9IM6 - chains A and B; structure by electron microscopy, 3.21 A resolution.

== Chain A ==
Name: Importin-5
Source organism: Homo sapiens
Reference sequence: O00410 (IPO5_HUMAN); residues 19-1115 here correspond to UniProt positions 1-1097 (UniProt number = residue number - 18)
Sequence (1118 residues; numbered -2 to 1115; the number before each row is that of its first residue; numbers below 1 keep their minus sign (Met-2 is residue -2)):
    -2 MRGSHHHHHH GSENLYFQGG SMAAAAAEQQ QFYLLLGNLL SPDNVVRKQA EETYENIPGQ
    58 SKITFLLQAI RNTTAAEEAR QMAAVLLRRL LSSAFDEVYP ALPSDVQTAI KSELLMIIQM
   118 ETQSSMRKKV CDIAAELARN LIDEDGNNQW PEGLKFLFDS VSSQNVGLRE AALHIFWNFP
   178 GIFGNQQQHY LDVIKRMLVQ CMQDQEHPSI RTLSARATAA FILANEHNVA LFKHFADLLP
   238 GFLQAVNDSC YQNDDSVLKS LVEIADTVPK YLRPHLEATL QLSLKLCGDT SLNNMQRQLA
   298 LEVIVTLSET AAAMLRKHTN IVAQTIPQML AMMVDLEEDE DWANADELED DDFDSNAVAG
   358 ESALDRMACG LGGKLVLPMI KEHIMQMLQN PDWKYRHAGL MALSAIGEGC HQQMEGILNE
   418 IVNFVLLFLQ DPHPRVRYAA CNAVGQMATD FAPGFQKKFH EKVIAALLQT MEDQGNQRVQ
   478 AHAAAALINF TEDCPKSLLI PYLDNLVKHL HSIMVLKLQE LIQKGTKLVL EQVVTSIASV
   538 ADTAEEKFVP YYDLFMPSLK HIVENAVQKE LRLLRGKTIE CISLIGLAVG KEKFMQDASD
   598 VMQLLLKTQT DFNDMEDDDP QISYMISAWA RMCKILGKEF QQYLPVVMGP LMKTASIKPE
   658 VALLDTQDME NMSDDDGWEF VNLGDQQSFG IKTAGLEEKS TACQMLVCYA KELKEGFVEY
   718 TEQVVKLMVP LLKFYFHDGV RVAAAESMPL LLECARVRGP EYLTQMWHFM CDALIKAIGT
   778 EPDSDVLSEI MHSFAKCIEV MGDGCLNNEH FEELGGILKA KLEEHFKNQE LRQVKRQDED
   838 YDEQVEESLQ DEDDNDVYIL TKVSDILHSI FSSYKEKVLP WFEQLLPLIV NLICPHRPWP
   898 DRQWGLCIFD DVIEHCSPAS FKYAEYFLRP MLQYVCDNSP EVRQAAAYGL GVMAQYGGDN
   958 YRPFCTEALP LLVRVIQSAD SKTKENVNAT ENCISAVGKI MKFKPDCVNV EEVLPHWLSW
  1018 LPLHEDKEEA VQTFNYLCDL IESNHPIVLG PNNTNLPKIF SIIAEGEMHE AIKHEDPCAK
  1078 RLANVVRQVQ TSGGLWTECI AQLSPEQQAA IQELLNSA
Disordered / not traced: -2 to 20
Sequence notes: initiating methionine (-2); expression tag (-1 to 18)

== Chain B ==
Name: RNA-directed RNA polymerase catalytic subunit
Source organism: Influenza A virus (strain A/Puerto Rico/8/1934 H1N1)
Notes: EC 2.7.7.48
Reference sequence: P03431 (RDRP_I34A1); numbering as in UniProt (aligned over 182-217)
Sequence (53 residues; numbered -16 to 217; 181 numbers in that range are skipped by the numbering (no residue carries them; nothing is unmodelled there); the number before each row is that of its first residue; numbers below 1 keep their minus sign (His-16 is residue -16)):
   -16 HHHHHHGSEN LYFQGGS
   182 TTHFQRKRRV RDNMTKKMIT QRTIGKKKQR LNKRSY
Disordered / not traced: -16 to -3
Sequence notes: expression tag (-16 to 0)

== Interface between chain A and chain B ==
Contacting residue pairs - 74 pairs, chain A then chain B:
  Glu299(A) - Lys207(B)  salt bridge
  Glu306(A) - Lys208(B)
  Leu345(A) - Met199(B)  hydrophobic
  Phe350(A) - Thr204(B)
  Asp362(A) - Gln202(B)  hydrogen bond
  Arg363(A) - Lys207(B)
  Cys366(A) - Lys208(B)
  Ser401(A) - Gln202(B)
  Ala402(A) - Gln202(B)
  Glu405(A) - Gln202(B)  hydrogen bond
  Cys438(A) - Ile200(B)
  Asn439(A) - Ile200(B)
  Gly442(A) - Ile200(B)
  Gln443(A) - Ile200(B)
  Gln443(A) - Thr201(B)
  Gln443(A) - Gln202(B)
  His479(A) - Met199(B)
  His479(A) - Ile200(B)
  Ala482(A) - Met199(B)  hydrophobic
  Ala482(A) - Ile200(B)  hydrophobic
  Ala483(A) - Ile200(B)
  Ile485(A) - Met195(B)  hydrophobic
  Asn486(A) - Lys198(B)
  Asn486(A) - Ile200(B)  hydrogen bond (side chain-backbone)
  Glu489(A) - Asp193(B)
  Glu489(A) - Met195(B)
  Glu489(A) - Lys198(B)  salt bridge
  Gln529(A) - Met199(B)
  Thr532(A) - Met195(B)
  Ser536(A) - Met195(B)
  Lys574(A) - Lys197(B)
  Glu577(A) - Thr196(B)
  Tyr621(A) - Thr196(B)
  Tyr621(A) - Lys197(B)
  Val678(A) - Leu212(B)  hydrophobic
  Phe686(A) - Lys214(B)
  Phe686(A) - Tyr217(B)  hydrophobic
  Gln701(A) - Arg192(B)  hydrogen bond
  Tyr732(A) - Asn213(B)
  Phe733(A) - Lys214(B)
  Asp735(A) - Asn213(B)  hydrogen bond
  Arg738(A) - Asn213(B)
  Val739(A) - Arg190(B)
  Glu743(A) - Arg190(B)  salt bridge
  Pro779(A) - Asn213(B)
  Asp780(A) - Arg211(B)  salt bridge
  Asp780(A) - Asn213(B)  hydrogen bond
  Asp782(A) - Arg190(B)  salt bridge
  Glu786(A) - Arg187(B)  salt bridge
  Glu786(A) - Arg190(B)  salt bridge
  His789(A) - Phe185(B)
  His789(A) - Arg187(B)  hydrogen bond
  Ala792(A) - Phe185(B)  hydrophobic
  Lys793(A) - Phe185(B)
  Glu796(A) - Phe185(B)
  Asp851(A) - Arg189(B)
  Asn852(A) - Arg189(B)  hydrogen bond
  Tyr855(A) - Gln186(B)
  Tyr855(A) - Arg187(B)
  Lys859(A) - Gln186(B)
  Ser861(A) - His184(B)
  Asp862(A) - His184(B)  salt bridge
  Asp862(A) - Phe185(B)  hydrogen bond (side chain-backbone)
  His865(A) - Gly-2(B)
  His865(A) - His184(B)
  Ser866(A) - Phe185(B)
  Trp901(A) - Thr183(B)
  Asp908(A) - Gly-2(B)  hydrogen bond (side chain-backbone)
  Asp908(A) - His184(B)  salt bridge
  Tyr945(A) - Gly-2(B)
  Tyr945(A) - Gly-1(B)
  Glu1025(A) - Gly-1(B)
  Glu1025(A) - Ser0(B)  hydrogen bond
  Glu1025(A) - Thr182(B)  hydrogen bond
Also at the interface, not in a pair above, chain A (68 interface residues in all): Ser359, Thr446, Asp447, Ala478, Asp490, Asp539, Leu570, Leu581, Arg628, Leu680, Cys904, Glu911, Gln941
Also at the interface, not in a pair above, chain B (32 interface residues in all): Lys188, Asn194, Gly206

== Overview ==
68 residues of chain A face 32 of chain B across their interface, with 12 hydrogen bonds and 9 salt bridges.
Polar contacts include Glu299(A)-Lys207(B), Glu489(A)-Lys198(B) and Glu743(A)-Arg190(B).
Here chain A is Importin-5 (Homo sapiens) and chain B is RNA-directed RNA polymerase catalytic subunit
(Influenza A virus (strain A/Puerto Rico/8/1934 H1N1)). Entry 9IM6 (Structure of influenza A virus RNA
polymerase PB1 and nuclear import host factor RanBP5 complex) was determined by electron microscopy.
